Entry 6ZJY (electron microscopy, 5.50 A resolution (low resolution: residue-level contacts below are approximate; hydrogen-bond / salt-bridge calls are withheld)); this record covers chains 3 and 5 of the 15 polymer chains in the assembly.

Chain 3:
Molecule: NADH-quinone oxidoreductase subunit 3
Organism: Thermus thermophilus
Notes: EC 7.1.1.-
Reference sequence: Q56223 (NQO3_THET8); numbering as in UniProt (aligned over 1-783)
Sequence (783 residues; each row starts with the number of its first residue):
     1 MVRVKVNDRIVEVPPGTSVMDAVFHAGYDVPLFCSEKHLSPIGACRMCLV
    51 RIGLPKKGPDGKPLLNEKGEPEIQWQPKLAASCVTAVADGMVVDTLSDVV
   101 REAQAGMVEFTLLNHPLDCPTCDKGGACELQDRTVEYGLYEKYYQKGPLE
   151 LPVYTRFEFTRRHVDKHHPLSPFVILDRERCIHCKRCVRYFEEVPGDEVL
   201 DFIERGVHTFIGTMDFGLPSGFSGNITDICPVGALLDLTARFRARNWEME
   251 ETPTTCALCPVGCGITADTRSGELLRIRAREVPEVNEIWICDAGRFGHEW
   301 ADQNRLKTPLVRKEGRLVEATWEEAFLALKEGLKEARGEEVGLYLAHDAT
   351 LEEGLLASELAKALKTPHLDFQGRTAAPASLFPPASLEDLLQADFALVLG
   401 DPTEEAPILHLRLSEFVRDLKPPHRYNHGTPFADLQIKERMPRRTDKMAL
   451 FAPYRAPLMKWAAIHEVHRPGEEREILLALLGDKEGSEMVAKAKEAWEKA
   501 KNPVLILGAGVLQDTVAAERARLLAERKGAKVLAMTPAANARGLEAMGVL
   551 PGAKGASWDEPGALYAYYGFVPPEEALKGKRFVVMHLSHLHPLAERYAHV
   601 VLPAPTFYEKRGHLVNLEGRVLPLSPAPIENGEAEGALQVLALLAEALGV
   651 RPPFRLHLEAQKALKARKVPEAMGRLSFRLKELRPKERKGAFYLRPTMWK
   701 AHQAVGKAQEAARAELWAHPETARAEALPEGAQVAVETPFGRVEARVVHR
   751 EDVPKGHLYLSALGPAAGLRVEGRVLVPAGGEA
Not modelled in the structure: 55-72, 143-147, 778-783
Ion coordination: 4Fe-4S cluster Fe near Cys184 (its only coordinating residue here)
Ligand contacts:
  - 2Fe-2S cluster (FES): Cys34, Ser35, Ile42, Gly43, Ala44, Cys45, Arg46, Met47, Cys48, Ala81, Cys83
  - 4Fe-4S cluster (SF4), molecule 1: Asp118, Cys119, Cys122, Asp123, Lys124, Gly125, Cys128, Gln131, Val232, Gly233
  - 4Fe-4S cluster (SF4), molecule 2: Cys181, Ile182, His183, Cys184, Lys185, Arg186, Cys187, Ile229, Cys230, Pro231, Ala234
  - 4Fe-4S cluster (SF4), molecule 3: Cys256, Ala257, Leu258, Cys259, Pro260, Val261, Gly262, Cys263, Cys291, Gly294, Pro407, Ile408
UniProt features mapped onto this chain:
  - binding site ([2Fe-2S] cluster): Cys34, Cys45, Cys48, Cys83
  - binding site ([4Fe-4S] cluster): His115, Cys119, Cys122, Cys128, Cys181, Cys184, Cys187, Cys230, Cys256, Cys259, Cys263, Cys291

Chain 5:
Molecule: NADH-quinone oxidoreductase subunit 5
Organism: Thermus thermophilus
Notes: EC 7.1.1.-
Reference sequence: Q56219 (NQO5_THET8); residues 1-207 here = UniProt positions 1-207
Sequence (207 residues; numbered 1 to 207; the number before each row is that of its first residue):
     1 MRLERVLEEARAKGYPIEDNGLGNLWVVLPRERFKEEMAHYKAMGFNFLA
    51 DIVGLDYLTYPDPRPERFAVVYELVSLPGWKDGDGSRFFVRVYVPEEDPR
   101 LPTVTDLWGSANFLEREVYDLFGIVFEGHPDLRKILTPEDLEGHPLRKDY
   151 PLGETPTLFREGRYIIPAEFRAALTGKDPGLTFYKGGSRKGYRSLWADLK
   201 KAREVKG
Not modelled in the structure: 197-207

Interface between chain 3 and chain 5:
Contacting residue pairs (9):
  Gly126(3) - Leu181(5)
  Val135(3) - Ser188(5)
  Glu136(3) - Gly187(5)
  Glu136(3) - Ser188(5)
  Pro148(3) - Trp196(5)
  Trp247(3) - Glu169(5)
  Trp247(3) - Phe170(5)
  Trp247(3) - Ala172(5)
  Glu248(3) - Glu169(5)
Also at the interface, not in a pair above, chain 3 (10 interface residues in all): Asp29, Ala127, Met249, Glu250
Also at the interface, not in a pair above, chain 5 (10 interface residues in all): Arg171, Lys185, Gly186

Overview:
Chain 3 and chain 5 each contribute 10 residues to their interface. Chain 3 binds 3 copies of 4Fe-4S cluster
and 2Fe-2S cluster. From UniProt: 4 [2Fe-2S] cluster-binding residues and 12 [4Fe-4S] cluster-binding residues
on chain 3.
Chain 3 is NADH-quinone oxidoreductase subunit 3 and chain 5 is NADH-quinone oxidoreductase subunit 5, both
from Thermus thermophilus; the structure, Respiratory complex I from Thermus thermophilus, NAD+ dataset, minor
state, was determined by electron microscopy together with 6I0D, 6I1P, 6Q8O, 6Q8W, 6Q8X, 6Y11 and 3 further
entries from the same study.
